PDB entry 6CBZ | X-ray diffraction, 1.65 A resolution | chains B and D of the 4 polymer chains in the assembly

== Chain B ==
Molecule: Estrogen receptor
Source organism: Homo sapiens
UniProt: P03372 (ESR1_HUMAN); numbering as in UniProt (aligned over 305-554)
Chain sequence (250 residues; numbered 305 to 554; the number before each row is that of its first residue):
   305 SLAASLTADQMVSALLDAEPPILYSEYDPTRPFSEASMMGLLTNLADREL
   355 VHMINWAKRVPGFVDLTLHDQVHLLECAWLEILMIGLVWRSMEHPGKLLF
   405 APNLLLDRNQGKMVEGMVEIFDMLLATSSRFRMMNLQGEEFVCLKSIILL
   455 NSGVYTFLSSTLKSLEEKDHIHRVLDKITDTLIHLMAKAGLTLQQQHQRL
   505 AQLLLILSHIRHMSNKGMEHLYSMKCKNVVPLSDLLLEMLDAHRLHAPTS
Unresolved in the structure: 305-306, 330-336, 461-471, 549-554
Construct notes: conflict Ala-308 (Leu in P03372), Met-417 (Cys in P03372); engineered mutation Ser-537 (Tyr in P03372)
Modified residues: Cys-381 (S-methyl-thio-cysteine; SCH)
Ligand contacts: estradiol (EST): Met-343, Leu-346, Leu-349, Ala-350, Glu-353, Leu-384, Leu-387, Met-388, Leu-391, Arg-394, Phe-404, Met-421, Ile-424, Leu-428, Gly-521, His-524, Leu-525
What the authors report for this chain:
  - binding site for estradiol: Glu-353, Arg-394, His-524
  - contacts within the chain: Glu-339/Glu-419, Glu-419/Lys-531, Glu-419/His-524 (hydrogen bond), Tyr-526/Cys-530 (backbone contact)

== Chain D ==
Molecule: grip peptide
Source organism: Homo sapiens
Chain sequence (8 residues; each row starts with the number of its first residue):
    28 AILHRLLQ

== Interface between chain B and chain D ==
Pairs across the interface (18; chain B residue first):
  Ile-358(B) / Leu-30(D)  hydrophobic
  Ile-358(B) / Leu-33(D)  hydrophobic
  Ile-358(B) / Leu-34(D)  hydrophobic
  Lys-362(B) / Leu-34(D)
  Leu-372(B) / His-31(D)
  Leu-372(B) / Leu-34(D)  hydrophobic
  Gln-375(B) / Leu-34(D)
  Val-376(B) / Leu-30(D)
  Val-376(B) / His-31(D)
  Val-376(B) / Leu-34(D)  hydrophobic
  Leu-379(B) / Leu-34(D)  hydrophobic
  Glu-380(B) / Leu-30(D)
  Asp-538(B) / Ile-29(D)
  Leu-539(B) / Ile-29(D)
  Leu-539(B) / Leu-33(D)  hydrophobic
  Glu-542(B) / Ala-28(D)
  Glu-542(B) / Ile-29(D)  hydrogen bond (side chain-backbone)
  Met-543(B) / Leu-30(D)  hydrophobic
Interface residues without a listed pair, chain B (12 interface residues in all): Phe-367
Interface residues without a listed pair, chain D (7 interface residues in all): Gln-35

== In short ==
The interface between chain B and chain D involves 12 residues on one side and 7 on the other; the contacts
include 1 hydrogen bond. The hydrogen-bonded pair is Glu-542(B)/Ile-29(D). The paper reports a binding site
for estradiol at Glu-353(B), Arg-394(B) and His-524(B); contacts within the chain involving Glu-339(B),
Glu-419(B) and Lys-531(B) among others.
Chain B is Estrogen receptor and chain D is grip peptide, both from Homo sapiens; the structure, Estrogen
Receptor Alpha Ligand Binding Domain Y537S Mutant in Complex with Estradiol and GRIP Peptide, was determined
by X-ray diffraction together with 5W9C, 5W9D and 5T1Z from the same study.
